7PER - chains T and P of the 24 polymer chains in the assembly; structure by electron microscopy, 35.00 A resolution (very low resolution: no residue pairs are listed; an interface is given only as per-side residue counts).

# Chain T
Protein: Nuclear pore glycoprotein p62
Organism: Homo sapiens
UniProt: P37198 (NUP62_HUMAN); numbering as in UniProt (aligned over 1-522)
Chain sequence (522 residues; numbered 1 to 522; the number before each row is that of its first residue):
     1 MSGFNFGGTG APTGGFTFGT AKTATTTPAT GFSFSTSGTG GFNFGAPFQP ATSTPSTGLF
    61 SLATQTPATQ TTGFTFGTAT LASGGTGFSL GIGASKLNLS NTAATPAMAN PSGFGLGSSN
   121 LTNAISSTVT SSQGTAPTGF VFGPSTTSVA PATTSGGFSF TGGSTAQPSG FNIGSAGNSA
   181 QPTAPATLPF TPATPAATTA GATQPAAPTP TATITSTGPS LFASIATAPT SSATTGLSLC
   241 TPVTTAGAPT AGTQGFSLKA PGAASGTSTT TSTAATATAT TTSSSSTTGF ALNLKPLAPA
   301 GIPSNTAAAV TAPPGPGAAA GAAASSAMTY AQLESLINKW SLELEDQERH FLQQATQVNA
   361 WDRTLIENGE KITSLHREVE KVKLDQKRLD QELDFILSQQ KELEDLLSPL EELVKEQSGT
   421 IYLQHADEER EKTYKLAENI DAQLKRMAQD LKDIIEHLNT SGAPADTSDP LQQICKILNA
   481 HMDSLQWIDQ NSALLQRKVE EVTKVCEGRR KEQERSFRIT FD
Unresolved in the structure: 1-333, 503-522
UniProt features mapped onto this chain:
  - modified residue: Ser2 (N-acetylserine), Ser408 (Phosphoserine), Ser418 (Phosphoserine)
  - glycosylation: Thr373 (O-linked (GlcNAc) threonine), Ser468 (O-linked (GlcNAc) serine)
  - natural variant: Gln391 (Q391P: In SNDI)

# Chain P
Protein: Nuclear pore complex protein Nup205
Organism: Homo sapiens
UniProt: Q92621 (NU205_HUMAN); residue numbers follow UniProt; this construct covers 1-2012
Chain sequence (2012 residues; numbered 1 to 2012; the number before each row is that of its first residue):
     1 MATPLAVNSA ASLWGPYKDI WHKVGNALWR RQPEAVHLLD KILKKHKPDF ISLFKNPPKN
    61 VQQHEKVQKA STEGVAIQGQ QGTRLLPEQL IKEAFILSDL FDIGELAAVE LLLAGEHQQP
   121 HFPGLTRGLV AVLLYWDGKR CIANSLKALI QSRRGKTWTL ELSPELASMT TRFTDELMEQ
   181 GLTYKVLTLV SQIDVNNEFE KLQRERGLGS EKHRKEVSDL IKECRQSLAE SLFAWACQSP
   241 LGKEDTLLLI GHLERVTVEA NGSLDAVNLA LLMALLYCFD ISFIEQSTEE RDDMIHQLPL
   301 LTEKQYIATI HSRLQDSQLW KLPGLQATVR LAWALALRGI SQLPDVTALA EFTEADEAMA
   361 ELAIADNVFL FLMESVVVSE YFYQEEFYIR RVHNLITDFL ALMPMKVKQL RNRADEDARM
   421 IHMSMQMGNE PPISLRRDLE HLMLLIGELY KKNPFHLELA LEYWCPTEPL QTPTIMGSYL
   481 GVAHQRPPQR QVVLSKFVRQ MGDLLPPTIY IPYLKMLQGL ANGPQCAHYC FSLLKVNGSS
   541 HVENIQGAGG SPVSWEHFFH SLMLYHEHLR KDLPSADSVQ YRHLPSRGIT QKEQDGLIAF
   601 LQLTSTIITW SENARLALCE HPQWTPVVVI LGLLQCSIPP VLKAELLKTL AAFGKSPEIA
   661 ASLWQSLEYT QILQTVRIPS QRQAIGIEVE LNEIESRCEE YPLTRAFCQL ISTLVESSFP
   721 SNLGAGLRPP GFDPYLQFLR DSVFLRFRTR AYRRAAEKWE VAEVVLEVFY KLLRDYEPQL
   781 EDFVDQFVEL QGEEIIAYKP PGFSLMYHLL NESPMLELAL SLLEEGVKQL DTYAPFPGKK
   841 HLEKAVQHCL ALLNLTLQKE NLFMDLLRES QLALIVCPLE QLLQGINPRT KKADNVVNIA
   901 RYLYHGNTNP ELAFESAKIL CCISCNSNIQ IKLVGDFTHD QSISQKLMAG FVECLDCEDA
   961 EEFVRLEEGS ELEKKLVAIR HETRIHILNL LITSLECNPP NLALYLLGFE LKKPVSTTNL
  1021 QDPGVLGCPR TCLHAILNIL EKGTEGRTGP VAVRESPQLA ELCYQVIYQL CACSDTSGPT
  1081 MRYLRTSQDF LFSQLQYLPF SNKEYEISML NQMSWLMKTA SIELRVTSLN RQRSHTQRLL
  1141 HLLLDDMPVK PYSDGEGGIE DENRSVSGFL HFDTATKVRR KILNILDSID FSQEIPEPLQ
  1201 LDFFDRAQIE QVIANCEHKN LRGQTVCNVK LLHRVLVAEV NALQGMAAIG QRPLLMEEIS
  1261 TVLQYVVGRN KLLQCLHAKR HALESWRQLV EIILTACPQD LIQAEDRQLI IRDILQDVHD
  1321 KILDDEAAQE LMPVVAGAVF TLTAHLSQAV LTEQKETSVL GPAEAHYAFM LDSCFTSPPP
  1381 EENPLVGFAS IGDSSLYIIL KKLLDFILKT GGGFQRVRTH LYGSLLYYLQ IAQRPDEPDT
  1441 LEAAKKTMWE RLTAPEDVFS KLQRENIAII ESYGAALMEV VCRDACDGHE IGRMLALALL
  1501 DRIVSVDKQQ QWLLYLSNSG YLKVLVDSLV EDDRTLQSLL TPQPPLLKAL YTYESKMAFL
  1561 TRVAKIQQGA LELLRSGVIV RLAQCQVYDM RPETDPQSMF GMRDPPMFIP TPVDRYRQIL
  1621 LPALQLCQVI LTSSMAQHLQ AAGQVLQFLI SHSDTIQAIL RCQDVSAGSL QELALLTGII
  1681 SKAALPGILS ELDVDVNEGS LMELQGHIGR FQRQCLGLLS RFGGSDRLRQ FKFQDDNVEG
  1741 DKVSKKDEIE LAMQQICANV MEYCQSLMLQ SSPTFQHAVC LFTPSLSETV NRDGPRQDTQ
  1801 APVVPYWRLP GLGIIIYLLK QSANDFFSYY DSHRQSVSKL QNVEQLPPDE IKELCQSVMP
  1861 AGVDKISTAQ KYVLARRRLV KVINNRAKLL SLCSFIIETC LFILWRHLEY YLLHCMPTDS
  1921 QDSLFASRTL FKSRRLQDSF ASETNLDFRS GLAIVSQHDL DQLQADAINA FGESLQKKLL
  1981 DIEGLYSKVR SRYSFIQALV RRIRGLLRIS RN
Unresolved in the structure: 1-8, 26-37, 76-81, 120-128, 155-163, 175-180, 257-262, 287-303, 380-383, 421-426, 455-457, 468-492, 538-552, 574-590, 621-624, 640-641, 671, 681-685, 745, 752-753, 784-791, 813, 828-838, 873-875, 889-891, 907-908, 925-1391, 1596-1606, 1693-2012
UniProt features mapped onto this chain:
  - modified residue: Ala2 (N-acetylalanine), Thr3 (Phosphothreonine), Ser575 (Phosphoserine), Ser1165 (Phosphoserine), Ser1167 (Phosphoserine), Ser1939 (Phosphoserine), Ser1942 (Phosphoserine)
  - natural variant: Phe1995 (F1995S: In NPHS13)

# Chain T / chain P interface
At this resolution (35 A) residue pairs are not listed: 12 residues of chain T and 11 of chain P lie at the interface.

# Summary
Chain T and chain P form an interface of 12 and 11 residues respectively.
Chain T is Nuclear pore glycoprotein p62 and chain P is Nuclear pore complex protein Nup205, both from Homo
sapiens; the structure, Model of the inner ring of the human nuclear pore complex, was determined by electron
microscopy together with 7PEQ from the same study.
